PDB entry 7PHB | electron microscopy, 4.90 A resolution (low resolution: residue-level contacts below are approximate; hydrogen-bond / salt-bridge calls are withheld) | chains c and 3 of the 56 polymer chains in the assembly

Chain c:
Name: 50S ribosomal protein L4
Organism: Mycoplasma pneumoniae M129
UniProtKB: P75579 (RL4_MYCPN); numbering as in UniProt (aligned over 1-212)
Sequence (212 residues; row label = number of the first residue in the row):
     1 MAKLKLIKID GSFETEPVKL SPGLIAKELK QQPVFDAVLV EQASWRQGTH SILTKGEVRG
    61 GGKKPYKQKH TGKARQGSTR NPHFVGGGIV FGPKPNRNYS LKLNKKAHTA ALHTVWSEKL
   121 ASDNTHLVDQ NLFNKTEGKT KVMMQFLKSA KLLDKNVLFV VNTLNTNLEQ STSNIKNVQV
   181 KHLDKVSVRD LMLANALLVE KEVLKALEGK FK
Not modelled in the structure: 1, 212

Chain 3:
Molecule: 23S ribosomal RNA
Organism: Mycoplasma pneumoniae M129
Sequence (2907 nucleotides; numbered 1 to 2907; the number before each row is that of its first residue):
     1 UACAAUAAGU UACUAAGGGC UUAUGGUGGA UGCCUUGGCA CUAAUAGGCG AUGAAGGACG
    61 UGUUAACCUG CGAUAAGCUU CGGGUAGGUG GUAAGAACCU CAGAUCCGGA GAUUUCCGAA
   121 UGGAGCAAUC CGGUAGUUGG AAACAGCUAU CAUUAAUUGA UGAAUAAAUA GUCAAUUAAA
   181 GCAAUACGUG GUGAAGUGAA ACAUCUCAGU AGCCACAGGA AAAGAAAACG AAUGUGAUUC
   241 CGUGUGUAGU GGCGAGCGAA AGCGGAACAG GCCAAACUUA UCAUUAGAUA GGGGUUGUAG
   301 GGCUUGCAAU GUGGACUUGA AAACGAUAGA AGAAGCUGUU GGAAAGCAGC GCGCAAAAGG
   361 GUGAUAGCCC CGUAUUUGAA AUUGUUUUCA UACCUAGCGA GAUCCCUGAG UAGCUCGGAA
   421 AACGUUAUUU UGAGUGAAUC UGCCCAGACC AUUGGGUAAG CCUAAAUACU AAUUAGUGAC
   481 CGAUAGCGAA ACAGUACCGU GAGGGAAAGG UGAAAAGAAC CCAGAGAUGG GAGUGAAAUA
   541 GAUUCUGAAA CCAUAUGCCU ACAACGUGUC AGAGCACAUU AAUGUGUGAU GGCGUGCGUU
   601 UUGAAGUAUG AGCCGGCGAG UUAUGAUAGC AAGCGUUAGU UAACCAGGAG AUGGGGAGCU
   661 GUAGCGAAAG CGAGUUUUAA AAGAGCGUUU GUUUGUUAUU AUAGACCCGA AACGGGUUGA
   721 GCUAGUCAUG AGCAGGUUGA AGGUUGAGUA ACAUCAACUG GAGGACCGAA CCGACUCUCG
   781 UUGAAACGAU AGCGGAUGAC UUGUGAUUAG GGGUGAAAUU CCAAUCGAAA UCCGUGAUAG
   841 CUGGUUCUCG UCGAAAUAGC UUUAAGGCUA GCGUGAGAUC ACAAAUAAGU GGAGGUAAAG
   901 CUACUGAAUG UAUGAUGGCG CCACCUAGGC GUACUGAAUA CAAUUAAACU CUGAAUGCCA
   961 UUUAUUUUAU UCUCGCAGUC AGACAGUGGG GGAUAAGCUU CAUUGUCAAG AGGGGAAGAG
  1021 CCCAGAUCAU UAAAUAAGGU CCCCAAAAUA UACUAAGUGG AAAAGGAUGU GAAAGUGCUA
  1081 AAACAGCAAG GAUGUUGGCU UAGAAGCAGC CAUCGUUUAA AGAGUGCGUA ACAGCUCACU
  1141 UGUCGAGUGU UUUUGCGCCG AAGAUGUAAC GGGGCUAAGU AUAUUACCGA AUUUAUGGAU
  1201 AAGAUUUAUA UCUUGUGGUA GACGAGCGUU GUAUUGGAGU UGAAGUCAAA GCGUGAGCAU
  1261 UGGUGGAUCC AAUACAAGUG AGAAUGCCGG CAUGAGUAAC GCUUGGGAGU GAGAAUCUCC
  1321 CAAACCGAUU GACUAAGGUU UCCUGGACCA GGGUCGUCCU UCCAGGGUUA GUCUGGACCU
  1381 AAGCUGAGGC UGAAAAGCGU AGGCGAUGGA CAACAGGUUA AUAUUCCUGU ACUUACAGUU
  1441 AGACUGAUGG AGUGACAAAG AAGGUUUUCC ACCCCCAUAA UUGGAUUUGG GGAUAAAUCA
  1501 UAAGGUGGUA CAAUAGGCAA AUCCGUUGUG CAUAACAUUG AGUGAUGAUG UCGAGUGAAU
  1561 GAGUGAUCAA GUAGCGAAGG UGGUAUUAAU CAUGCUUUCA AGAAAAGCUU CUAGGGUUAA
  1621 UCUAGCUGUA ACCAGUACCG AGAACGAACA CACGUAGUCA AGGAGAGGAU CCUAAGGUUA
  1681 GCGAGUGAAC UAUAGCCAAG GAACUCUGCA AAUUAACCCC GUAAGUUAGC GAGAAGGGGU
  1741 GCUUAUGUAA AAGUAAGCCG CAGUGAAGAA CGAGGGGGGA CUGUUUAACU AAAACACAAC
  1801 UCUAUGCCAA ACCGUAAGGU GAUGUAUAUG GGGUGACACC UGCCCAGUGC UGGAAGGUUA
  1861 AAGAAGGAGG UUAGCGCAAG CGAAGCUUUU AACUGAAGCC CCAGUGAACG GCGGCCGUAA
  1921 CUAUAACGGU CCUAAGGUAG CGAAAUUCCU AGUCGGGUAA AUUCCGUCCC GCUUGAAUGG
  1981 UGUAACCAUC UCUUGACUGU CUCGGCUAUA GACUCGGUGA AAUCCAGGUA CGGGUGAAGA
  2041 CACCCGUUAG GCGCAACGGG ACGGAAAGAC CCCGUGAAGC UUUACUGUAG CUUAAUAUUG
  2101 AUCAGGACAU UAUCAUGUAG AGAAUAGGUA GGAGCAAUCG AUGCAAGUUC GCUAGGACUU
  2161 GUUGAUGCGA AAGGUGGAAU ACUACCCUUG GUUGUGUGCU GUUCUAAUUG GUAACUGUUA
  2221 UCCAGUUUCA AGACAGUGUU AGGUGGGCAG UUUGACUGGG GCGGUCGCCU CCUAAAAGGU
  2281 AACGGAGGCG UACAAAGGUA CCUUCAGUAC GGUUGGAAAU CGUAUGUAGA GUGUAAUGGU
  2341 GUAAGGGUGC UUGACUGUGA GACAUACAGG UCGAACAGGU GAGAAAUCAG GUCAUAGUGA
  2401 UCCGGUGGUC CAGUAUGGAA UGGCCAUCGC UCAACGGAUA AAAGCUACUC CGGGGAUAAC
  2461 AGGCUGAUAC UGCCCAAGAG UUCAUAUCGA CGGCAGUGUU UGGCACCUCG AUGUCGACUC
  2521 AUCUCAUCCU CGAGCUGAAG CAGGUUCGAA GGGUUCGGCU GUUCGCCGAU UAAAGAGAUA
  2581 CGUGAGUUGG GUUCAAACCG UCGUGAGACA GGUUGGUCCC UAUCUAUUGU GCCCGUAGGA
  2641 AGAUUGAAGA GUGUUGCUUC UAGUACGAGA GGACCGAAGC GAGGACACCU CUUAUGCUCC
  2701 AGUUGUAGCG CCAGCUGCAC CGCUGGGUAG UAACGUGUCU AUUAGAUAAA CGCUGAAAGC
  2761 AUCUAAGUGU GAAACUAUCU CAAAGAUUAA UCUUCCCAUU UCGCAAGAAA GUAAGAGCCG
  2821 UCAAAGACGA UGACGUUGAU AGGUUACAGG UGUAAGCAUA GUGAUAUGUU GAGCUGAGUA
  2881 AUACUAAUUG CUCGAGGACU UAUUGGA
Not modelled in the structure: 1-7, 923-927, 1560-1569, 2901-2907
Ligand contacts: chloramphenicol (CLM): G2068, A2459, C2460, U2508, A2511, U2512, G2513, U2514

How chain c and chain 3 interact:
Residue-residue contacts (143):
  Glu28(c) with C634(3)
  Lys30(c) with G633(3); C634(3)
  Phe35(c) with A1274(3)
  Leu39(c) with C1275(3)
  Val40(c) with A651(3)
  Glu41(c) with G650(3); A651(3)
  Gln42(c) with A479(3); A1233(3)
  Ala43(c) with A479(3)
  Ser44(c) with G650(3)
  Trp45(c) with A479(3)
  Arg46(c) with A479(3); A1276(3)
  Gln47(c) with U477(3); G478(3); A479(3); A649(3)
  Gly48(c) with A479(3)
  Thr49(c) with A40(3); G478(3)
  His50(c) with C480(3)
  Ser51(c) with C39(3)
  Ile52(c) with G1278(3)
  Leu53(c) with C487(3); G488(3)
  Lys55(c) with C708(3); G709(3); G836(3)
  Gly56(c) with G836(3)
  Val58(c) with G488(3)
  Arg59(c) with U185(3); G488(3); G494(3)
  Gly60(c) with G505(3)
  Gly61(c) with G504(3); G505(3)
  Lys63(c) with U831(3); C832(3)
  Lys64(c) with A710(3)
  Gln68(c) with G709(3); A710(3); G2452(3)
  Lys69(c) with G2068(3); A2069(3); C2451(3); G2452(3)
  His70(c) with A2066(3); A2067(3)
  Thr71(c) with U1285(3); A2066(3); A2067(3)
  Gly72(c) with U1285(3); A2066(3)
  Lys73(c) with U1285(3)
  Ala74(c) with U1285(3)
  Arg75(c) with G709(3); U1285(3); A2067(3); G2452(3); G2453(3)
  Gln76(c) with C708(3); G1286(3)
  Gly77(c) with G709(3); A710(3)
  Ser78(c) with G709(3)
  Arg80(c) with G505(3); A506(3)
  Asn81(c) with C708(3); G709(3)
  His83(c) with C708(3); A1284(3); G1286(3); C1287(3)
  Phe84(c) with C1287(3)
  Val85(c) with U484(3); A485(3)
  Gly86(c) with A485(3); G486(3); G488(3)
  Gly87(c) with A485(3); G486(3)
  Ile89(c) with G486(3); G1278(3)
  Val90(c) with A619(3); C707(3)
  Phe91(c) with G620(3); U621(3); G1278(3)
  Pro93(c) with G1278(3)
  Asn96(c) with A623(3)
  Arg97(c) with U622(3); A1277(3)
  Asn98(c) with A623(3); U624(3)
  Ser100(c) with G695(3)
  Leu101(c) with G695(3)
  Lys102(c) with U693(3); U694(3); G695(3)
  Leu103(c) with U694(3)
  Asn104(c) with G633(3); U640(3); U641(3); U693(3)
  Lys105(c) with U641(3); G653(3); G655(3)
  Lys106(c) with G633(3); U640(3)
  Ala107(c) with G633(3)
  His108(c) with U652(3)
  Gly138(c) with A355(3)
  Lys139(c) with C354(3); A355(3)
  Thr140(c) with C354(3); A355(3)
  Lys141(c) with G353(3); C354(3)
  Met144(c) with C354(3)
  Asn156(c) with U1235(3)
  Gln170(c) with A355(3)
  Ser173(c) with A356(3)
  Asn174(c) with C354(3); A356(3); A357(3)
  Ile175(c) with A357(3)
  Lys176(c) with A357(3); A358(3)
  Lys181(c) with G648(3)
  Asp184(c) with A651(3); G653(3)
  Lys185(c) with G647(3); G648(3); G650(3); A651(3)
  Val186(c) with A651(3)
  Ser187(c) with G650(3); A651(3)
  Arg189(c) with A1233(3); U1234(3)
  Asp190(c) with G650(3)
Interface residues without a listed pair, chain c (87 interface residues in all): Gln32, Pro33, Asp36, Thr54, Gly62, Thr79, Pro82, Pro95, Thr109
Interface residues without a listed pair, chain 3 (77 interface residues in all): C41, C617, A632, U696, G704, A711, C833, C1288

Summary:
87 residues of chain c face 77 of chain 3 across their interface. Chain 3 binds chloramphenicol.
Here chain c is 50S ribosomal protein L4 and chain 3 is 23S ribosomal RNA, both from Mycoplasma pneumoniae
M129. Entry 7PHB (70S ribosome with A- and P-site tRNAs in chloramphenicol-treated Mycoplasma pneumoniae
cells) was determined by electron microscopy, deposited together with 7OOC, 7OOD, 7P6Z, 7PAH, 7PAI, 7PAJ and
23 further entries.
